7V8Q - chains A and G of the 3 polymer chains in the assembly; structure by X-ray diffraction, 3.20 A resolution.

Chain A:
Molecule: 14A fab light chain
From: Mus musculus
Notes: antibody fragment or engineered binder
Chain sequence (217 residues; numbered 1 to 217; the number before each row is that of its first residue):
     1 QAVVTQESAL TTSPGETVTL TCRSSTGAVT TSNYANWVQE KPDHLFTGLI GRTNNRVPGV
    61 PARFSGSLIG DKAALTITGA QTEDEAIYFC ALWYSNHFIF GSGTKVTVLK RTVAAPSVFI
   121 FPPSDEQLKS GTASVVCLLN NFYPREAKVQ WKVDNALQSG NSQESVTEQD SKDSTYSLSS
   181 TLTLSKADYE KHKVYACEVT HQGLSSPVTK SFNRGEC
Disulfides: Cys22-Cys90, Cys137-Cys197

Chain G:
Molecule: Mucin-1 subunit alpha
UniProt: P15941 (MUC1_HUMAN); residues 1-13 here correspond to UniProt positions 145-157 (UniProt number = residue number + 144)
Chain sequence (13 residues; row label = number of the first residue in the row):
     1 RPAPGSTAPP AHG
Unresolved in the structure: 1-5
Ligand contacts: 2-acetamido-2-deoxy-beta-D-galactopyranose (NGA): Thr7, Ala8, Pro9, Pro10

Interface between chain A and chain G:
Residue-residue contacts (10):
  Tyr34(A) with Ala11(G); His12(G); Gly13(G)
  Asn36(A) with Ala11(G)
  Arg52(A) with Pro10(G), hydrogen bond (side chain-backbone); Ala11(G); His12(G), hydrogen bond (side chain-backbone)
  Trp93(A) with His12(G)
  Phe98(A) with Ala11(G); His12(G)

Summary:
Chain A and chain G form an interface of 5 and 4 residues respectively, with 2 hydrogen bonds. Polar pairs
include Arg52(A)-Pro10(G) and Arg52(A)-His12(G). Chain G binds 2-acetamido-2-deoxy-beta-D-galactopyranose.
Here chain A is 14A fab light chain (Mus musculus) and chain G is Mucin-1 subunit alpha. Entry 7V8Q (Crystal
structure of antibody 14A in complex with MUC1 Glycopeptide(GlycoT)) was determined by X-ray diffraction.
